PDB entry 4Q9R | X-ray diffraction, 3.12 A resolution | chains H and R of the 3 polymer chains in the assembly

Chain H:
Molecule: Fab BL3-6, HEAVY CHAIN
From: Mus musculus
Notes: antibody fragment or engineered binder
Sequence (223 residues; row label = number of the first residue in the row):
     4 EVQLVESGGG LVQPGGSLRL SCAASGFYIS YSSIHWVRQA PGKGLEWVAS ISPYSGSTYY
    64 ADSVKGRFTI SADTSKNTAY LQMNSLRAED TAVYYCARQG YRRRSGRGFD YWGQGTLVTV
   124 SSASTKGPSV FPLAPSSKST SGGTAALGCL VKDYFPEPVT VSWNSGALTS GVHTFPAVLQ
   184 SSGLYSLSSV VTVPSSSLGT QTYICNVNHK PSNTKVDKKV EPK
Disulfides: Cys25-Cys99, Cys152-Cys208

Chain R:
Molecule: Spinach RNA aptamer
Sequence (84 nucleotides; row label = number of the first residue in the row):
     1 GGACGCGACC GAAAUGGUGA AGGACGGGUC CAGUGCGAAA CACGCACUGU UGAGUAGAGU
    61 GUGAGCUCCG UAACUGGUCG CGUC
Modified residues: GDP (guanosine-5'-diphosphate) at position 1
Metal / ion sites: K+: G22, G23, G26, G27, G54, G57, G59
Small-molecule neighbours: 2ZY ((5Z)-5-(3,5-difluoro-4-hydroxybenzylidene)-2-methyl-3-(2,2,2-trifluoroethyl)-3,5-dihydro-4H-imidazol-4-one): G22, G23, G28, U29, U50, A53, G54, A58, G59
What the authors report for this chain:
  - mutagenesis - G28C: abolished stability

How chain H and chain R interact:
Contacting residue pairs (22; chain H residue first):
  Tyr34(H) with A38(R), stacking on the base
  His38(H) with A40(R), base contact
  Pro56(H) with A40(R), phosphate contact; C41(R), hydrogen bond to the base
  Tyr57(H) with A38(R), hydrogen bond to the sugar; A39(R), stacking on the base; A42(R), base contact
  Ser58(H) with C41(R), hydrogen bond to the base; A42(R), base contact
  Ser60(H) with C41(R), hydrogen bond to the base
  Tyr62(H) with C41(R), sugar contact
  Gln102(H) with A40(R), hydrogen bond to the base
  Gly103(H) with A39(R), phosphate contact
  Tyr104(H) with A38(R), base contact; A39(R), phosphate contact
  Arg105(H) with C36(R), salt bridge to the phosphate; G37(R), hydrogen bond to the base; A39(R), hydrogen bond to the phosphate; A40(R), sugar contact
  Arg106(H) with C36(R), phosphate contact; G37(R), salt bridge to the phosphate
  Arg110(H) with A40(R), hydrogen bond to the sugar
Interface residues without a listed pair, chain H (15 interface residues in all): Ser36, Ser55

In short:
15 residues of chain H and 7 residues of chain R are in contact, with 8 hydrogen bonds, 2 salt bridges and 2
aromatic stacking contacts. Among the polar pairs are Pro56(H)-C41(R), Ser58(H)-C41(R) and Ser60(H)-C41(R).
Ligands of chain R: compound 2ZY. From the paper: G28C of chain R abolishes stability.
Chain H is Fab BL3-6, HEAVY CHAIN (Mus musculus) and chain R is Spinach RNA aptamer; the structure, Crystal
structure of an RNA aptamer bound to trifluoroethyl-ligand analog in complex with Fab, was determined by X-ray
diffraction together with 4KZD, 4KZE and 4Q9Q from the same study.
